Entry 8XK6 (X-ray diffraction, 2.45 A resolution); this record covers chains A and L of the 3 polymer chains in the assembly.

Chain A:
Molecule: Envelopment polyprotein
Organism: Severe fever with thrombocytopenia syndrome virus
UniProt: R4V2Q5 (GP_SFTS); residues 1-340 here = UniProt positions 1-340
Chain sequence (357 residues; each row starts with the number of its first residue):
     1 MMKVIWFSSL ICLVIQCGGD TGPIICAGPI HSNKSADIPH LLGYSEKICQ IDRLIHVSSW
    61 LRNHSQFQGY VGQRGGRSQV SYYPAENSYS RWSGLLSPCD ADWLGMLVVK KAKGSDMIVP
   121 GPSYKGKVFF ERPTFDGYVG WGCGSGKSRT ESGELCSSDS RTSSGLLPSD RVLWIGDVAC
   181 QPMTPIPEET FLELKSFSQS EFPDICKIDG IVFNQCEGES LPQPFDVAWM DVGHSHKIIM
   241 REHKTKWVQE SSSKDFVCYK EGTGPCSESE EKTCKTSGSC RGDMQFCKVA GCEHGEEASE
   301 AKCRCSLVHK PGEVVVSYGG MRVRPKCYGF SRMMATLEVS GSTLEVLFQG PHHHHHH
Disordered / not traced: 1-20, 294-300, 341-357
Construct notes: conflict Leu13 (Phe in R4V2Q5), Gly18 (Ser in R4V2Q5), Thr21 (Ser in R4V2Q5), Arg161 (Gly in R4V2Q5), Ser340 (Asn in R4V2Q5); expression tag (341-357)
Curated features (UniProtKB/Swiss-Prot):
  - glycosylation (N-linked (GlcNAc...) asparagine): Asn33, Asn63
Cystine bridges: Cys26-Cys49, Cys143-Cys156, Cys180-Cys327, Cys206-Cys216, Cys258-Cys305, Cys266-Cys303, Cys274-Cys280, Cys287-Cys292

Chain L:
Molecule: mAb S2A5 Fab light chain
Organism: Mus musculus
Notes: antibody fragment or engineered binder
Chain sequence (237 residues; row label = number of the first residue in the row; a row labelled like 30A-30D holds insertion residues (30A, then the next letters in order); numbers below 1 keep their minus sign (Met-18 is residue -18)):
   -18 MGWSCIILFL VATATGVHSD IVLTQSPASL AVSLGQRATI SCKASQSVD
30A-30D YAGD
    31 SYMNWYQQKP GQPPKLLIYA ASNLESAIPA RFSGSGSGTD FTLNIHPVQE EDAATYYCQQ
    91 SYEDPRTFGG GTKLEIKRTV AAPSVFIFPP SDEQLKSGTA SVVCLLNNFY PREAKVQWKV
   151 DNALQSGNSQ ESVTEQDSKD STYSLSSTLT LSKADYEKHK VYACEVTHQG LSSPVTKSFN
   211 RGEC
Disordered / not traced: -18 to 0, 108-214
Cystine bridges: Cys23-Cys88

Chain A / chain L interface:
Pairs across the interface - 14 pairs, chain A then chain L:
  Lys147(A) - Tyr49(L)
  Lys147(A) - Glu55(L)  salt bridge
  Thr150(A) - Asp30D(L)  hydrogen bond
  Ser152(A) - Ala30B(L)
  Ser152(A) - Asp30D(L)
  Glu154(A) - Tyr32(L)
  Leu155(A) - Asp30D(L)
  Leu155(A) - Tyr32(L)  hydrophobic
  Leu155(A) - Ala50(L)  hydrophobic
  Cys156(A) - Tyr49(L)  hydrogen bond (backbone-side chain)
  Ser157(A) - Tyr49(L)
  Ser157(A) - Asn53(L)
  Ser158(A) - Tyr49(L)
  Ser158(A) - Asn53(L)  hydrogen bond (backbone-side chain)
Also at the interface, not in a pair above, chain L (8 interface residues in all): Tyr30A
From the paper, about this interface:
  - epitope / paratope residues, chain A: Lys147(A), Thr150(A), Ser152(A), Glu154(A), Cys156(A), Ser157(A), Ser158(A)

In short:
Chain A and chain L each contribute 8 residues to their interface; the contacts include 3 hydrogen bonds and 1
salt bridge. Among the polar pairs are Lys147(A)-Glu55(L), Thr150(A)-Asp30D(L) and Cys156(A)-Tyr49(L). From
the paper: epitope/paratope residues Lys147(A), Thr150(A) and Ser152(A) among others.
Here chain A is Envelopment polyprotein (Severe fever with thrombocytopenia syndrome virus) and chain L is mAb
S2A5 Fab light chain (Mus musculus). Entry 8XK6 (S2A5 Fab bound to SFTSV glycoprotein Gn) was determined by
X-ray diffraction, deposited together with 8XK8.
